6OW3 - chains C and D of the 9 polymer chains in the assembly; structure by X-ray diffraction, 2.77 A resolution.

== Chain C ==
Molecule: DNA-directed RNA polymerase subunit beta
Source organism: Thermus thermophilus
Notes: EC 2.7.7.6
UniProtKB: Q8RQE9 (RPOB_THET8); residues 1-1119 here = UniProt positions 1-1119
Chain sequence (1119 residues; each row starts with the number of its first residue):
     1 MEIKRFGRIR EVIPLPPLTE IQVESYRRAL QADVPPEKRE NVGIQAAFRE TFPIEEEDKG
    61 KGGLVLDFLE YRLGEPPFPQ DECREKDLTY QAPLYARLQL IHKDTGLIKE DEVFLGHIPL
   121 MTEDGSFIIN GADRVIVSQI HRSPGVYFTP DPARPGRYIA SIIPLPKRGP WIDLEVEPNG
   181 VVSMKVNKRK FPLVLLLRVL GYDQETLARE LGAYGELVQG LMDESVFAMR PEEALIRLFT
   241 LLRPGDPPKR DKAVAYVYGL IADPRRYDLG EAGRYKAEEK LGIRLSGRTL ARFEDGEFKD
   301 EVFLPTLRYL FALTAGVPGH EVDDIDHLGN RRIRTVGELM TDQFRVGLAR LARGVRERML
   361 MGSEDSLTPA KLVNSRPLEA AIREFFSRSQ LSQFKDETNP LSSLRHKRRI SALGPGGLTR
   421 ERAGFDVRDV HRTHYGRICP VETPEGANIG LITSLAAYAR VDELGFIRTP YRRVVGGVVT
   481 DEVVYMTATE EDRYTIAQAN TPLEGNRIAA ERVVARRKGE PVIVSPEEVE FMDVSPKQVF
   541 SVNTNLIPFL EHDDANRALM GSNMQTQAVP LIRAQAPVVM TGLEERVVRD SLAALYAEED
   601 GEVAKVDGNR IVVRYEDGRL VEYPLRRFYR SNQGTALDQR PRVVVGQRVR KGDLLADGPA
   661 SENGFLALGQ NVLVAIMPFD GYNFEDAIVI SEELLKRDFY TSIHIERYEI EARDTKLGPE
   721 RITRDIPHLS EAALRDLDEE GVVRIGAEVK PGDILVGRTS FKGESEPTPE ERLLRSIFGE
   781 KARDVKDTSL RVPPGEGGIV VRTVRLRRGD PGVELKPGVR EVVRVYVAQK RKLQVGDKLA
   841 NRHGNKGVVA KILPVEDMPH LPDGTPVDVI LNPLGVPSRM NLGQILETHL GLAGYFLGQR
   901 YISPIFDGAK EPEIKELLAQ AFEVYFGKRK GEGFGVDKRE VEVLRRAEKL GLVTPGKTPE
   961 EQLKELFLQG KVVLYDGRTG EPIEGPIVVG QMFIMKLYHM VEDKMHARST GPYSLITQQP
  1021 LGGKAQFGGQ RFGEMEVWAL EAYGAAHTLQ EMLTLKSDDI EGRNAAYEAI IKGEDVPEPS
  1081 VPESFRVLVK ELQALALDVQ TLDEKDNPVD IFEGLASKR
Not modelled in the structure: 57-63, 1119

== Chain D ==
Molecule: DNA-directed RNA polymerase subunit beta'
Source organism: Thermus thermophilus
Notes: EC 2.7.7.6
UniProtKB: Q8RQE8 (RPOC_THET8); residue numbers follow UniProt; this construct covers 1-1524
Chain sequence (1524 residues; each row starts with the number of its first residue):
     1 MKKEVRKVRI ALASPEKIRS WSYGEVEKPE TINYRTLKPE RDGLFDERIF GPIKDYECAC
    61 GKYKRQRFEG KVCERCGVEV TKSIVRRYRM GHIELATPAA HIWFVKDVPS KIGTLLDLSA
   121 TELEQVLYFS KYIVLDPKGA ILNGVPVEKR QLLTDEEYRE LRYGKQETYP LPPGVDALVK
   181 DGEEVVKGQE LAPGVVSRLD GVALYRFPRR VRVEYVKKER AGLRLPLAAW VEKEAYKPGE
   241 ILAELPEPYL FRAEEEGVVE LKELEEGAFL VLRREDEPVA TYFLPVGMTP LVVHGEIVEK
   301 GQPLAEAKGL LRMPRQVRAA QVEAEEEGET VYLTLFLEWT EPKDYRVQPH MNVVVPEGAR
   361 VEAGDKIVAA IDPEEEVIAE AEGVVHLHEP ASILVVKARV YPFEDDVEVS TGDRVAPGDV
   421 LADGGKVKSD VYGRVEVDLV RNVVRVVESY DIDARMGAEA IQQLLKELDL EALEKELLEE
   481 MKHPSRARRA KARKRLEVVR AFLDSGNRPE WMILEAVPVL PPDLRPMVQV DGGRFATSDL
   541 NDLYRRLINR NNRLKKLLAQ GAPEIIIRNE KRMLQEAVDA LLDNGRRGAP VTNPGSDRPL
   601 RSLTDILSGK QGRFRQNLLG KRVDYSGRSV IVVGPQLKLH QCGLPKRMAL ELFKPFLLKK
   661 MEEKGIAPNV KAARRMLERQ RDIKDEVWDA LEEVIHGKVV LLNRAPTLHR LGIQAFQPVL
   721 VEGQSIQLHP LVCEAFNADF DGDQMAVHVP LSSFAQAEAR IQMLSAHNLL SPASGEPLAK
   781 PSRDIILGLY YITQVRKEKK GAGLEFATPE EALAAHERGE VALNAPIKVA GRETSVGRLK
   841 YVFANPDEAL LAVAHGIVDL QDVVTVRYMG KRLETSPGRI LFARIVAEAV EDEKVAWELI
   901 QLDVPQEKNS LKDLVYQAFL RLGMEKTARL LDALKYYGFT FSTTSGITIG IDDAVIPEEK
   961 KQYLEEADRK LLQIEQAYEM GFLTDRERYD QILQLWTETT EKVTQAVFKN FEENYPFNPL
  1021 YVMAQSGARG NPQQIRQLCG LRGLMQKPSG ETFEVPVRSS FREGLTVLEY FISSHGARKG
  1081 GADTALRTAD SGYLTRKLVD VTHEIVVREA DCGTTNYISV PLFQPDEVTR SLRLRKRADI
  1141 EAGLYGRVLA REVEVLGVRL EEGRYLSMDD VHLLIKAAEA GEIQEVPVRS PLTCQTRYGV
  1201 CQKCYGYDLS MARPVSIGEA VGIVAAQSIG EPGTQLTMRT FHTGGVAGAA DITQGLPRVI
  1261 ELFEARRPKA KAVISEIDGV VRIEETEEKL SVFVESEGFS KEYKLPKEAR LLVKDGDYVE
  1321 AGQPLTRGAI DPHQLLEAKG PEAVERYLVE EIQKVYRAQG VKLHDKHIEI VVRQMMKYVE
  1381 VTDPGDSRLL EGQVLEKWDV EALNERLIAE GKTPVAWKPL LMGVTKSALS TKSWLSAASF
  1441 QNTTHVLTEA AIAGKKDELI GLKENVILGR LIPAGTGSDF VRFTQVVDQK TLKAIEEARK
  1501 EAVEAKERPA ARRGVKREQP GKQA
Not modelled in the structure: 1-2, 1238-1253, 1503-1524
Ion coordination: Zn2+ site 1: C58, C60, C73, C76; Mg2+ site 1: D739, D741, D743 (shared with 1 residue of chain I); Mg2+ site 2: K840 (shared with 1 residue of chain B); Zn2+ site 2: C1112, C1194, C1201, C1204
Residues lining bound ligands: pyrophosphate (POP): N737, D739, R1029

== Chain C / chain D interface ==
Pairs across the interface (392):
  F425(C) with K1079(D); D1083(D); L1086(D), hydrophobic
  R428(C) with R1078(D), hydrogen bond (backbone-side chain)
  D429(C) with P1048(D); R1078(D); K1079(D), salt bridge
  V430(C) with P1048(D); S1074(D); H1075(D); R1078(D)
  H431(C) with F1071(D)
  R432(C) with F1071(D)
  Y435(C) with F1071(D), hydrophobic
  P440(C) with S1074(D); R1078(D), hydrogen bond (backbone-side chain)
  T443(C) with R1078(D)
  G446(C) with A1085(D)
  I449(C) with R1078(D); G1081(D); A1082(D), hydrophobic
  G450(C) with R1078(D)
  Q498(C) with V1067(D); L1068(D)
  V514(C) with L1068(D), hydrophobic
  R516(C) with L1068(D)
  P521(C) with L1068(D), hydrophobic
  V539(C) with V1067(D), hydrophobic; F1071(D), hydrophobic
  F540(C) with Y1070(D), hydrophobic
  L550(C) with Y1070(D)
  E551(C) with G1064(D); L1065(D), hydrogen bond (backbone-backbone)
  H552(C) with F1061(D), hydrogen bond (side chain-backbone); R1062(D), hydrogen bond (side chain-backbone); E1063(D); G1064(D)
  D553(C) with F1061(D); Y1070(D), hydrogen bond (backbone-side chain)
  D554(C) with R1042(D), salt bridge; F1061(D)
  A555(C) with Y1070(D)
  A558(C) with Y1070(D)
  I676(C) with I947(D); T948(D), hydrogen bond (backbone-side chain)
  M677(C) with T943(D); I947(D)
  P678(C) with D784(D); S942(D); T943(D); I947(D)
  F679(C) with T943(D)
  D680(C) with P635(D); F939(D); T940(D); T943(D), hydrogen bond (backbone-side chain)
  G681(C) with V633(D); P635(D); F939(D)
  Y682(C) with V633(D); P635(D)
  F684(C) with V633(D), hydrophobic; P730(D); F740(D); S782(D); R783(D)
  E685(C) with D739(D); F740(D), hydrogen bond (backbone-backbone); R783(D), salt bridge; R1029(D), salt bridge
  A687(C) with V633(D), hydrophobic; F740(D)
  R713(C) with D531(D); G532(D); G533(D)
  K716(C) with R35(D); L37(D)
  E748(C) with R681(D), hydrogen bond (backbone-side chain)
  K750(C) with Q680(D)
  P751(C) with E678(D); R679(D); Q680(D), hydrogen bond (backbone-backbone)
  G752(C) with E678(D)
  D753(C) with R679(D), salt bridge; R681(D), salt bridge
  E764(C) with K54(D); E57(D); K64(D), salt bridge
  S765(C) with K54(D)
  T768(C) with R65(D)
  P769(C) with R65(D)
  Q834(C) with Q724(D)
  V835(C) with V632(D), hydrophobic; S725(D), hydrogen bond (backbone-side chain)
  G836(C) with V630(D); S725(D)
  K838(C) with D741(D)
  G847(C) with F740(D)
  V848(C) with V630(D), hydrophobic; I631(D); V632(D), hydrophobic; F740(D), hydrogen bond (backbone-backbone)
  V849(C) with V632(D)
  A850(C) with V632(D), hydrophobic; V633(D), hydrophobic
  N872(C) with D784(D), hydrogen bond
  P873(C) with I947(D); I949(D)
  L874(C) with R783(D); D784(D); M1023(D), hydrophobic; R1029(D), hydrogen bond (backbone-side chain)
  V876(C) with I949(D), hydrophobic
  P877(C) with I949(D); L1020(D), hydrophobic; M1023(D), hydrophobic; L1038(D)
  S878(C) with R1029(D), hydrogen bond; Q1034(D), hydrogen bond (backbone-side chain)
  R879(C) with R1029(D)
  M880(C) with Q1037(D); F1061(D), hydrophobic
  L882(C) with L1038(D), hydrophobic
  I885(C) with I949(D); G950(D); I951(D)
  L886(C) with I951(D), hydrophobic
  H889(C) with G950(D); I951(D), hydrogen bond (side chain-backbone)
  F906(C) with L1065(D); T1066(D); V1067(D); Y1070(D), hydrophobic
  E911(C) with R1062(D), salt bridge
  K915(C) with D952(D), salt bridge
  R945(C) with D859(D), salt bridge
  R946(C) with Y791(D), hydrogen bond; R796(D); D859(D), salt bridge; Q861(D), hydrogen bond
  K949(C) with R796(D); E798(D), salt bridge
  L950(C) with Y1015(D); F1017(D), hydrophobic
  Q969(C) with D952(D)
  K971(C) with T948(D); D953(D), salt bridge
  I983(C) with T943(D); T944(D); G946(D)
  E984(C) with Y791(D), hydrogen bond; T944(D), hydrogen bond (backbone-backbone)
  G985(C) with G946(D)
  P986(C) with T948(D)
  I987(C) with G946(D); I947(D); T948(D)
  V988(C) with T948(D), hydrogen bond (backbone-side chain); I949(D); G950(D)
  V1001(C) with S629(D); V630(D), hydrophobic; Q724(D); S725(D)
  E1002(C) with Q724(D)
  K1004(C) with R628(D); V630(D); Q744(D)
  M1005(C) with R628(D); S629(D); R647(D); M648(D), hydrophobic; Q724(D)
  H1006(C) with G627(D); R628(D), hydrogen bond (backbone-backbone); M648(D)
  A1007(C) with S626(D); G627(D); M648(D); E651(D)
  R1008(C) with D624(D), salt bridge; Y625(D), hydrogen bond (backbone-backbone); S626(D), hydrogen bond (backbone-backbone); E651(D); L652(D)
  S1009(C) with D624(D); Y625(D), hydrogen bond (backbone-backbone); E651(D), hydrogen bond
  T1010(C) with D624(D)
  Y1013(C) with D624(D), hydrogen bond
  L1015(C) with R87(D), hydrogen bond (backbone-side chain); V528(D), hydrophobic
  I1016(C) with R87(D), hydrogen bond (backbone-side chain); L524(D); P526(D); R613(D)
  T1017(C) with R613(D); N617(D)
  Q1018(C) with R87(D)
  Q1019(C) with N617(D), hydrogen bond (side chain-backbone); K621(D)
  P1020(C) with R622(D); V623(D); D624(D)
  L1021(C) with R622(D)
  G1022(C) with R622(D)
  F1027(C) with E651(D)
  G1029(C) with R622(D), hydrogen bond (backbone-side chain); V623(D); S626(D)
  Q1030(C) with K621(D); R622(D); V623(D), hydrogen bond (backbone-backbone); S626(D), hydrogen bond (backbone-side chain); G627(D); R628(D), hydrogen bond; H748(D)
  R1031(C) with R615(D), hydrogen bond (side chain-backbone); Q616(D), hydrogen bond (side chain-backbone); G620(D); K621(D); R622(D)
  F1032(C) with G620(D); K621(D), hydrogen bond (backbone-backbone); I713(D), hydrophobic; H748(D)
  E1034(C) with R615(D), salt bridge; L619(D); R1096(D), salt bridge
  M1035(C) with T707(D)
  E1036(C) with N703(D); T707(D), hydrogen bond; I713(D)
  V1037(C) with L619(D)
  W1038(C) with R1096(D); V1099(D); I1223(D); Q1227(D)
  A1039(C) with T707(D); R710(D); I713(D), hydrophobic; Q1227(D)
  L1040(C) with M763(D), hydrophobic
  E1041(C) with A1220(D); I1223(D); L1462(D); V1466(D); I1472(D)
  A1042(C) with R710(D), hydrogen bond (backbone-side chain); I1223(D), hydrophobic; V1224(D), hydrophobic; Q1227(D)
  Y1043(C) with R710(D), hydrogen bond (side chain-backbone); L711(D); I713(D), hydrogen bond (side chain-backbone); Q714(D); Q762(D), hydrogen bond (backbone-side chain); M763(D), hydrophobic; N768(D)
  G1044(C) with Q762(D), hydrogen bond (backbone-side chain); G1475(D); T1476(D), hydrogen bond (backbone-backbone)
  A1045(C) with E758(D); Q762(D); M763(D), hydrophobic
  A1046(C) with E758(D), hydrogen bond (backbone-side chain); L1471(D); I1472(D), hydrophobic; A1474(D); T1476(D), hydrogen bond (backbone-side chain); G1477(D)
  H1047(C) with F754(D); E758(D), salt bridge; L1471(D); T1476(D)
  T1048(C) with L701(D); A755(D), hydrogen bond (side chain-backbone); E758(D), hydrogen bond
  L1049(C) with I1472(D), hydrophobic
  Q1050(C) with G1469(D), hydrogen bond (side chain-backbone); R1470(D); L1471(D)
  E1051(C) with P750(D); L751(D), hydrogen bond (side chain-backbone); S752(D), hydrogen bond (side chain-backbone); A755(D)
  M1052(C) with V623(D)
  L1053(C) with K621(D); V1466(D)
  T1054(C) with G1469(D)
  K1056(C) with V623(D); D624(D), hydrogen bond (backbone-backbone); Y625(D); V749(D), hydrogen bond (side chain-backbone); P750(D)
  S1057(C) with K621(D); R622(D), hydrogen bond (side chain-backbone)
  D1058(C) with K621(D)
  Y1067(C) with Y625(D); P655(D), hydrophobic; L658(D); R674(D), hydrogen bond
  I1070(C) with P655(D), hydrophobic; F656(D); K659(D)
  I1071(C) with P655(D); K659(D); V670(D)
  K1072(C) with K659(D)
  G1073(C) with K659(D)
  D1075(C) with S752(D); S753(D), hydrogen bond
  V1076(C) with S752(D)
  P1082(C) with L1468(D); G1469(D)
  E1083(C) with R87(D), salt bridge; Y88(D), hydrogen bond
  S1084(C) with N617(D); L618(D)
  F1085(C) with L1468(D), hydrophobic
  R1086(C) with Y88(D), hydrogen bond
  V1087(C) with R87(D); L524(D), hydrophobic; R613(D)
  L1088(C) with L607(D), hydrophobic; F614(D), hydrophobic
  K1090(C) with R87(D); Y88(D), hydrogen bond (side chain-backbone); M90(D); L520(D); L524(D)
  E1091(C) with L520(D); I606(D); R613(D), salt bridge
  L1092(C) with L607(D), hydrophobic; L1447(D), hydrophobic
  Q1093(C) with W21(D); M90(D); P518(D)
  A1094(C) with M90(D); P518(D), hydrophobic; L520(D), hydrophobic; L582(D); L603(D)
  L1095(C) with H101(D), hydrogen bond (backbone-side chain); W103(D), hydrophobic; L582(D), hydrophobic; L603(D), hydrophobic; L607(D), hydrophobic
  A1096(C) with A13(D), hydrogen bond (backbone-backbone); I18(D), hydrophobic; L514(D), hydrophobic
  L1097(C) with A11(D); W21(D); W103(D), hydrophobic; A1451(D), hydrophobic
  D1098(C) with R9(D), salt bridge; I10(D); A11(D), hydrogen bond (backbone-backbone); K17(D), salt bridge; W21(D)
  V1099(C) with R9(D)
  Q1100(C) with K7(D); V8(D); R9(D), hydrogen bond (backbone-backbone)
  T1101(C) with V5(D); K7(D)
  L1102(C) with V5(D); R6(D), hydrogen bond (backbone-backbone); K7(D), hydrogen bond (backbone-backbone); R9(D)
  D1103(C) with K3(D), salt bridge; E4(D)
  E1104(C) with R6(D)
  K1105(C) with K3(D)
  D1106(C) with K7(D), salt bridge; K1456(D), salt bridge
  N1107(C) with K3(D)
  V1109(C) with K3(D); V5(D), hydrophobic
  F1112(C) with Y88(D), hydrophobic
  L1115(C) with Y23(D), hydrogen bond (backbone-side chain); I84(D), hydrophobic; V85(D), hydrophobic; R89(D), hydrogen bond (backbone-side chain)
  A1116(C) with Y23(D); Y88(D), hydrophobic
  S1117(C) with Y23(D), hydrogen bond (backbone-side chain)
  K1118(C) with R19(D), hydrogen bond (side chain-backbone); S20(D), hydrogen bond (side chain-backbone); S22(D), hydrogen bond (side chain-backbone); Y23(D)
Also at the interface, not in a pair above, chain C (185 interface residues in all): H434, C439, V441, A447, A515, E520, N556, N683, D686, A732, A733, D736, K846, G951, L968, R978, G1033, L1055, I1111
Also at the interface, not in a pair above, chain D (202 interface residues in all): L12, K82, P521, D523, Q529, Y544, T604, Q636, P645, K654, L708, H709, C733, G742, A746, L787, S945, A1028, G1030, I1035, K1047, F1053, A1077, T1095, E1219, I1467

== Overview ==
Chain C and chain D form an interface of 185 and 202 residues respectively; the contacts include 73 hydrogen
bonds and 24 salt bridges. Polar contacts include D429(C)-K1079(D), D554(C)-R1042(D) and E685(C)-R783(D).
Ligands of chain D: pyrophosphate. C58(D), C60(D), C73(D) and C76(D) coordinate Zn2+ site 1.
Here chain C is DNA-directed RNA polymerase subunit beta and chain D is DNA-directed RNA polymerase subunit
beta', both from Thermus thermophilus. Entry 6OW3 (X-ray crystal structure of a bacterial reiterative
transcription complex of pyrG promoter variant -1T) was determined by X-ray diffraction, deposited together
with 6OVR, 6OVY, 6OY5, 6OY6, 6OY7, 6P70 and 6P71.
